4O2B - chains C and E of the 6 polymer chains in the assembly; structure by X-ray diffraction, 2.30 A resolution.

Chain C:
Molecule: Tubulin alpha-1B chain
From: Bos taurus
Reference sequence: P81947 (TBA1B_BOVIN); numbering as in UniProt (aligned over 1-451)
Chain sequence (451 residues; each row starts with the number of its first residue):
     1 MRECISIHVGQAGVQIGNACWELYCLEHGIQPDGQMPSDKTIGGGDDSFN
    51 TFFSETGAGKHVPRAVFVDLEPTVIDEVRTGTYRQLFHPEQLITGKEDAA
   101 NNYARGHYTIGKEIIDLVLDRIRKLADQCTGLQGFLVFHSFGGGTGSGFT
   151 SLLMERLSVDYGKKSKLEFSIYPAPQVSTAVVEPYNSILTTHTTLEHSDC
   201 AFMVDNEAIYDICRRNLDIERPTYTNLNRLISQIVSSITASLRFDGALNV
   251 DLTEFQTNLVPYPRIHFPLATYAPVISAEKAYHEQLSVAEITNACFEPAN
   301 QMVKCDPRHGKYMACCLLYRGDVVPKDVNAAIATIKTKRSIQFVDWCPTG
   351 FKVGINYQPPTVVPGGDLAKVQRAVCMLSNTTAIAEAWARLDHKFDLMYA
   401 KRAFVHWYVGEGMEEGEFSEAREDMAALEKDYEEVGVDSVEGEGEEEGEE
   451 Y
Not modelled in the structure: 441-451
Residues lining bound ligands:
  - GTP (guanosine-5'-triphosphate): G10, Q11, A12, Q15, I16, D69, D98, A99, A100, N101, S140, G142, G143, G144, T145, G146, I171, P173, V177, S178, T179, E183, N206, Y224, L227, N228, I231
  - colchicine (LOC; N-[(7S)-1,2,3,10-tetramethoxy-9-oxo-6,7-dihydro-5H-benzo[d]heptalen-7-yl]ethanamide): N101, S178, T179, A180, V181

Chain E:
Molecule: Stathmin-4
From: Rattus norvegicus
Reference sequence: P63043 (STMN4_RAT); residues 5-145 here correspond to UniProt positions 49-189 (UniProt number = residue number + 44)
Chain sequence (143 residues; each row starts with the number of its first residue):
     3 MADMEVIELNKCTSGQSFEVILKPPSFDGVPEFNASLPRRRDPSLEEIQK
    53 KLEAAEERRKYQEAELLKHLAEKREHEREVIQKAIEENNNFIKMAKEKLA
   103 QKMESNKENREAHLAAMLERLQEKDKHAEEVRKNKELKEEASR
Not modelled in the structure: 3-5, 29-43, 142-145
Differences from the reference sequence: cloning artifact (3-4)
UniProt features mapped onto this chain:
  - modified residue: S46 (Phosphoserine)

Chain C / chain E interface:
Residue-residue contacts (32):
  H107(C) with K104(E); M105(E)
  Y108(C) with K104(E); M105(E), hydrophobic; N108(E)
  T109(C) with R112(E)
  K112(C) with M105(E)
  E155(C) with L101(E); K104(E), salt bridge
  R156(C) with L101(E)
  S158(C) with F93(E); I94(E)
  V159(C) with I94(E); K98(E)
  G162(C) with N90(E); F93(E); I94(E)
  K163(C) with N90(E), hydrogen bond (backbone-side chain)
  T193(C) with K104(E)
  E196(C) with F93(E)
  H197(C) with F93(E)
  V409(C) with H115(E), hydrogen bond (backbone-side chain)
  G410(C) with R112(E)
  E411(C) with N108(E), hydrogen bond (backbone-side chain); R112(E), salt bridge
  G412(C) with N108(E), hydrogen bond (backbone-side chain); N111(E), hydrogen bond (backbone-side chain); R112(E)
  M413(C) with N108(E), hydrogen bond (backbone-side chain)
  E414(C) with S107(E), hydrogen bond; N111(E), hydrogen bond
  E417(C) with N108(E)
Also at the interface, not in a pair above, chain C (21 interface residues in all): L152
Also at the interface, not in a pair above, chain E (14 interface residues in all): A97, K100

Summary:
21 residues of chain C face 14 of chain E across their interface; the contacts include 8 hydrogen bonds and 2
salt bridges. Polar contacts include E155(C)-K104(E), E411(C)-R112(E) and K163(C)-N90(E). Bound to chain C:
GTP and colchicine.
Chain C is Tubulin alpha-1B chain (Bos taurus) and chain E is Stathmin-4 (Rattus norvegicus); the structure,
Tubulin-Colchicine complex, was determined by X-ray diffraction, deposited together with 4O2A.
